2Q6A - chains A and B; structure by X-ray diffraction, 2.60 A resolution.

[Chain A (and B)]
Name: Potassium channel protein
From: Bacillus cereus
Notes: chain B of this document is another copy of the same molecule, construct and numbering; everything in this record applies to it too
UniProt: Q81HW2 (Q81HW2_BACCR); numbering as in UniProt (aligned over 1-110)
Chain sequence (114 residues; numbered 1 to 114; the number before each row is that of its first residue):
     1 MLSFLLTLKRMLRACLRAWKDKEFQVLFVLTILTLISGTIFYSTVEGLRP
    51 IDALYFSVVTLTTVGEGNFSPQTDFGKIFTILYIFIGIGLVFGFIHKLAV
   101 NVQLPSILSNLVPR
Unresolved in the structure: 105-114 (chain B: 104-114)
Differences from the reference sequence: engineered mutation Glu66 (Asp in Q81HW2); expression tag (111-114)
Ion coordination: Ca2+ site 1: Thr63, Val64 (shared with Thr63(B), Val64(B) of chain B); Na+ near Thr63 (its only coordinating residue here); Ca2+ site 2: Gly67 (shared with Gly67(B) of chain B)
What the authors report for this chain:
  - Ca2+ coordination: Gly67
  - mutagenesis - D66E: increased binding to Ca2+
  - contacts within the chain: Glu66-Asn68

[How chain A and chain B interact]
Residue-residue contacts (41):
  Ser3(A) - Lys22(B)  hydrogen bond
  Phe4(A) - Gln25(B)
  Phe4(A) - Val26(B)  hydrophobic
  Phe4(A) - Val29(B)  hydrophobic
  Thr7(A) - Lys22(B)
  Thr7(A) - Glu23(B)
  Arg10(A) - Glu23(B)  salt bridge
  Met11(A) - Glu23(B)
  Met11(A) - Val26(B)  hydrophobic
  Leu35(A) - Phe85(B)  hydrophobic
  Arg49(A) - Asp74(B)  salt bridge
  Ile51(A) - Asp74(B)
  Ile51(A) - Ile78(B)  hydrophobic
  Asp52(A) - Lys77(B)  salt bridge
  Leu54(A) - Ile81(B)  hydrophobic
  Tyr55(A) - Pro71(B)
  Tyr55(A) - Lys77(B)
  Tyr55(A) - Thr80(B)
  Tyr55(A) - Ile81(B)  hydrophobic
  Val58(A) - Ile81(B)  hydrophobic
  Val58(A) - Phe85(B)  hydrophobic
  Val59(A) - Ile84(B)  hydrophobic
  Thr62(A) - Thr63(B)
  Thr62(A) - Ile84(B)
  Thr62(A) - Ile88(B)
  Thr63(A) - Thr63(B)
  Val64(A) - Thr60(B)
  Val64(A) - Thr63(B)
  Val64(A) - Val64(B)
  Val64(A) - Gly65(B)
  Glu66(A) - Ser70(B)  hydrogen bond
  Gly67(A) - Glu66(B)
  Gly67(A) - Gly67(B)
  Asn68(A) - Asn68(B)  hydrogen bond (side chain-backbone)
  Asn68(A) - Ser70(B)  hydrogen bond
  Phe94(A) - Phe92(B)  hydrophobic
  Leu98(A) - Phe92(B)
  Val102(A) - His96(B)
  Val102(A) - Ala99(B)
  Val102(A) - Val100(B)
  Val102(A) - Gln103(B)
Interface residues without a listed pair, chain A (26 interface residues in all): Leu8, Val91, Ile95, Gln103
Interface residues without a listed pair, chain B (31 interface residues in all): Leu27, Phe56, Phe69, Ile95

[Overview]
26 residues of chain A face 31 of chain B across their interface, with 4 hydrogen bonds and 3 salt bridges.
Polar contacts include Arg10(A)-Glu23(B), Arg49(A)-Asp74(B) and Asp52(A)-Lys77(B). Thr63(A) and Val64(A)
coordinate Ca2+ site 1. From the paper: D66E of chain A increases binding to Ca2+; Ca2+ coordination by
Gly67(A).
Chain A and chain B are both Potassium channel protein (Bacillus cereus); the structure, Crystal Structure of
Nak channel D66E mutant, was determined by X-ray diffraction (same publication as 2Q67, 2Q68 and 2Q69).
